8VFV - chains G and I of the 14 polymer chains in the assembly; structure by electron microscopy, 3.30 A resolution.

[Chain G]
Name: RM20A3 Fab heavy chain
Source organism: Macaca mulatta
Notes: antibody fragment or engineered binder
Chain sequence (125 residues; row label = number of the first residue in the row; a row labelled like 82A-82C holds insertion residues (82A, then the next letters in order)):
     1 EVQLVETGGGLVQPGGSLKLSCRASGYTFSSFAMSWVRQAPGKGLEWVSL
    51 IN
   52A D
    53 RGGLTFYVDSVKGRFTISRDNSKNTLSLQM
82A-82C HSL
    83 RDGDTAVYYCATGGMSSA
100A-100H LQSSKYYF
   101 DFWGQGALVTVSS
Unresolved in the structure: 111-113
Disulfide bonds: Cys22-Cys92

[Chain I]
Name: RM20A3 Fab light chain
Source organism: Macaca mulatta
Notes: antibody fragment or engineered binder
Chain sequence (128 residues; each row starts with the number of its first residue; note: 1 number in that range is skipped by the numbering (no residue carries it; nothing is unmodelled there); a row labelled like 27A-27C holds insertion residues (27A, then the next letters in order)):
     3 ALTQPPS
    11 VSGSPGQSVTISCTGTS
27A-27C SDI
    28 GSYNYVSWYQQHPGKAPKLMIYDVTQRPSGVSDRFSGSKSGNTASLTISG
    78 LQADDEADYYCSAYAGRQ
95A-95B TF
    96 YIFGGGTRLTV
  106A L
   107 GQPKASPTVTLFPPSSEEL
Unresolved in the structure: 107-125
Disulfide bonds: Cys23-Cys88

[Interface between chain G and chain I]
Contacting residue pairs - 29 pairs, chain G then chain I:
  Gln39(G) - Gln38(I)  hydrogen bond
  Gln39(G) - Tyr87(I)  hydrogen bond
  Gly44(G) - Tyr87(I)
  Leu45(G) - Pro44(I)  hydrophobic
  Leu45(G) - Phe98(I)
  Trp47(G) - Phe95B(I)  hydrophobic
  Trp47(G) - Tyr96(I)
  Trp47(G) - Phe98(I)
  Phe58(G) - Phe95B(I)  hydrophobic
  Tyr91(G) - Gln38(I)  hydrogen bond
  Tyr91(G) - Lys42(I)
  Tyr91(G) - Ala43(I)  hydrophobic
  Tyr91(G) - Pro44(I)
  Gly96(G) - Tyr96(I)  hydrogen bond (backbone-side chain)
  Ser100D(G) - Tyr32(I)
  Tyr100F(G) - Tyr32(I)  hydrophobic
  Tyr100F(G) - Tyr91(I)  hydrophobic
  Tyr100F(G) - Tyr96(I)
  Tyr100G(G) - Tyr36(I)
  Tyr100G(G) - Leu46(I)  hydrophobic
  Tyr100G(G) - Tyr49(I)  hydrophobic
  Phe100H(G) - Tyr36(I)  hydrogen bond (backbone-side chain)
  Phe100H(G) - Leu46(I)
  Phe100H(G) - Tyr96(I)  hydrophobic
  Phe100H(G) - Phe98(I)  hydrophobic
  Asp101(G) - Leu46(I)
  Trp103(G) - Tyr36(I)
  Trp103(G) - Pro44(I)
  Gly104(G) - Ala43(I)
Other interface residues (no listed pair), chain G (20 interface residues in all): Val37, Lys43, Glu46, Leu50, Met97, Gln105
Other interface residues (no listed pair), chain I (14 interface residues in all): Ser34

[Overview]
Chain G and chain I form an interface of 20 and 14 residues respectively; the contacts include 5 hydrogen
bonds. Polar pairs include Gln39(G)-Gln38(I), Gln39(G)-Tyr87(I) and Tyr91(G)-Gln38(I).
Chain G is RM20A3 Fab heavy chain and chain I is RM20A3 Fab light chain, both from Macaca mulatta; the
structure, HIV Env BG505_MD39_B16 SOSIP boosting trimer in complex with B16_d77.5 mouse Fab and RM20A3 Fab,
was determined by electron microscopy together with 8F92, 8F9G and 8F9M from the same study.
